Entry 3DC2 (X-ray diffraction, 2.70 A resolution); this record covers chains A and B.

# Chain A (and B)
Molecule: D-3-phosphoglycerate dehydrogenase
From: Mycobacterium tuberculosis
Notes: EC 1.1.1.95; chain B of this document is another copy of the same molecule, construct and numbering; everything in this record applies to it too
UniProt: P0A544 (SERA_MYCTU); residues 3-529 here correspond to UniProt positions 2-528 (UniProt number = residue number - 1)
Chain sequence (529 residues; row label = number of the first residue in the row):
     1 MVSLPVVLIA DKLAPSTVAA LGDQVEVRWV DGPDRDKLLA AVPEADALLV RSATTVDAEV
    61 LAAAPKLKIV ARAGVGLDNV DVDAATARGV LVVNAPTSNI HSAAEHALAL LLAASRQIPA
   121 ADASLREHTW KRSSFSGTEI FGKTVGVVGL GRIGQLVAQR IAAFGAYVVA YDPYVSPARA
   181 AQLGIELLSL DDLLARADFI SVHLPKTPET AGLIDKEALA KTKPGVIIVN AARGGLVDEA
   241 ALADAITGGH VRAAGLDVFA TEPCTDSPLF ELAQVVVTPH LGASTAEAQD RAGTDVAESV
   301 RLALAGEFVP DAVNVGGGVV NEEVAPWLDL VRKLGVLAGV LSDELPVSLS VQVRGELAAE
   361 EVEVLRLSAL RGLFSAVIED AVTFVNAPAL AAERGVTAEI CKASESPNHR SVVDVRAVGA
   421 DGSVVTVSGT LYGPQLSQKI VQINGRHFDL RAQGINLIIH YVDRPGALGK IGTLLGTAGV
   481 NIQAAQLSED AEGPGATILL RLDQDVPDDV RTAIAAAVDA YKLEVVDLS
Disordered / not traced: 1-3 (chain B: 1-3, 380-382)
Sequence notes: expression tag (1-2)
Ligand contacts:
  - serine (SER), molecule 1: Y461, D463, R464, P465, G466, A467, L468, L487
  - serine (SER), molecule 2: V480, N481, I482
Reported in the primary citation:
  - mutagenesis - G318V (5 fold), Y461A, D463A, N481A: decreased binding to serine
  - mutagenesis - G316V: unchanged binding to serine
  - mutagenesis - G317V/G318V (4 fold): decreased catalytic activity
  - mutagenesis - G316V/G317V/G318V: abolished expression
  - binding site for serine: Y461, D463, L468, N481
  - conformationally variable residues (loop rearrangement, side-chain flip): H460 to V462, D463, R464, P465 to G466, N481, E489, Y521
  - contacts within the chain: H460-D490 (hydrogen bond)
  - binding site for l(+)-tartaric acid: R501 (citing earlier work)
  - catalytic residues: R233 (proposed by the authors, not directly observed)

# Chain A / chain B interface
Pairs across the interface (105; chain A residue first):
  H101(A) - F141(B)
  S102(A) - R116(B)  hydrogen bond (backbone-side chain)
  S102(A) - E139(B)  hydrogen bond
  E105(A) - R116(B)
  E105(A) - E139(B)
  E105(A) - I140(B)  hydrogen bond (side chain-backbone)
  E105(A) - F141(B)  hydrogen bond (side chain-backbone)
  H106(A) - R116(B)
  H106(A) - I118(B)
  A109(A) - L112(B)  hydrophobic
  L110(A) - I118(B)  hydrophobic
  L112(A) - A109(B)  hydrophobic
  L112(A) - L112(B)  hydrophobic
  A113(A) - I118(B)  hydrophobic
  R116(A) - S102(B)  hydrogen bond (side chain-backbone)
  R116(A) - H106(B)  hydrogen bond
  R116(A) - L281(B)  hydrogen bond (side chain-backbone)
  R116(A) - G282(B)
  R116(A) - T285(B)
  I118(A) - H106(B)
  I118(A) - P119(B)  hydrophobic
  I118(A) - V276(B)  hydrophobic
  P119(A) - P119(B)  hydrophobic
  A121(A) - T278(B)
  A121(A) - P279(B)
  A121(A) - L281(B)  hydrophobic
  D122(A) - P119(B)
  D122(A) - V275(B)
  D122(A) - V276(B)
  D122(A) - V277(B)  hydrogen bond (side chain-backbone)
  L125(A) - F259(B)  hydrophobic
  L125(A) - F270(B)
  L125(A) - V277(B)  hydrophobic
  L125(A) - T278(B)
  L125(A) - P279(B)
  R126(A) - F270(B)  hydrogen bond (side chain-backbone)
  R126(A) - L272(B)  hydrogen bond (side chain-backbone)
  R126(A) - V275(B)  hydrogen bond (side chain-backbone)
  H128(A) - T265(B)  hydrogen bond (side chain-backbone)
  H128(A) - E271(B)
  W130(A) - E262(B)
  W130(A) - P263(B)  hydrophobic
  W130(A) - C264(B)
  W130(A) - P279(B)  hydrophobic
  R132(A) - P279(B)
  R132(A) - H280(B)  hydrogen bond (side chain-backbone)
  R132(A) - L281(B)
  F135(A) - L281(B)  hydrophobic
  S136(A) - S284(B)
  G137(A) - S284(B)  hydrogen bond (backbone-backbone)
  G137(A) - T285(B)
  G137(A) - A286(B)
  T138(A) - E287(B)
  E139(A) - H101(B)
  E139(A) - S102(B)  hydrogen bond
  E139(A) - E105(B)
  E139(A) - T285(B)
  E139(A) - E287(B)  hydrogen bond (backbone-side chain)
  E139(A) - A288(B)
  I140(A) - E105(B)  hydrogen bond (backbone-side chain)
  F141(A) - H101(B)
  F141(A) - E105(B)  hydrogen bond (backbone-side chain)
  K143(A) - E287(B)  salt bridge
  R160(A) - A163(B)  hydrogen bond (side chain-backbone)
  R160(A) - F164(B)  hydrogen bond (side chain-backbone)
  A163(A) - R160(B)
  A163(A) - A163(B)  hydrophobic
  F164(A) - R160(B)  hydrogen bond (backbone-side chain)
  E262(A) - W130(B)
  C264(A) - L125(B)
  C264(A) - W130(B)
  T265(A) - H128(B)  hydrogen bond (backbone-side chain)
  L269(A) - R126(B)
  F270(A) - L125(B)  hydrophobic
  F270(A) - R126(B)  hydrogen bond (backbone-side chain)
  E271(A) - H128(B)  salt bridge
  L272(A) - R126(B)  hydrogen bond (backbone-side chain)
  A273(A) - R126(B)
  V275(A) - D122(B)
  V275(A) - R126(B)  hydrogen bond (backbone-side chain)
  V276(A) - I118(B)  hydrophobic
  V276(A) - D122(B)
  V277(A) - D122(B)  hydrogen bond (backbone-side chain)
  V277(A) - L125(B)
  T278(A) - A121(B)
  T278(A) - L125(B)
  P279(A) - L125(B)
  P279(A) - W130(B)  hydrophobic
  P279(A) - R132(B)
  H280(A) - R132(B)
  L281(A) - R116(B)  hydrogen bond (backbone-side chain)
  L281(A) - A121(B)  hydrophobic
  G282(A) - R116(B)  hydrogen bond (backbone-side chain)
  S284(A) - S136(B)
  S284(A) - G137(B)  hydrogen bond (backbone-backbone)
  T285(A) - G137(B)
  T285(A) - T138(B)
  T285(A) - E139(B)
  A286(A) - G137(B)
  E287(A) - G137(B)
  E287(A) - T138(B)
  E287(A) - E139(B)  hydrogen bond (side chain-backbone)
  E287(A) - K143(B)  salt bridge
  A288(A) - E139(B)
  R291(A) - E139(B)  salt bridge
Also at the interface, not in a pair above, chain A (60 interface residues in all): L108, S124, T129, Q159, G165, F259, P263, D266, A283
Also at the interface, not in a pair above, chain B (56 interface residues in all): A103, L108, L110, A113, S124, K131, F135, Q159, L269

# In short
The interface between chain A and chain B involves 60 residues on one side and 56 on the other; the contacts
include 30 hydrogen bonds and 4 salt bridges. Polar pairs include K143(A)-E287(B), E271(A)-H128(B) and
R291(A)-E139(B). The paper reports the catalytic residue R233(A); G318V, Y461A and D463A of chain A, among
others, reduce binding to serine; 7 substitutions were tested in all.
Both chains are D-3-phosphoglycerate dehydrogenase (Mycobacterium tuberculosis). Entry 3DC2 (Crystal structure
of serine bound D-3-phosphoglycerate dehydrogenase from Mycobacterium tuberculosis) was determined by X-ray
diffraction, deposited together with 3DDN.
